8PPR - chains F and G of the 8 polymer chains in the assembly; structure by electron microscopy, 3.00 A resolution.

Chain F:
Name: Kinetochore protein Spc24
Source organism: Homo sapiens
UniProt: Q8NBT2 (SPC24_HUMAN); numbering as in UniProt (aligned over 1-197)
Amino-acid sequence (197 residues; row label = number of the first residue in the row):
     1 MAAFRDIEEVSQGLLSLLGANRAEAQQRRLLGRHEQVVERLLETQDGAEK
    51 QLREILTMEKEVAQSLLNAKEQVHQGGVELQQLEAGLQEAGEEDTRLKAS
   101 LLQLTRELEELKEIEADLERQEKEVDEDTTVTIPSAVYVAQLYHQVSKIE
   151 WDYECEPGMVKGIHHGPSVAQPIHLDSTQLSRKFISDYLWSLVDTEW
Disordered / not traced: 1-85
UniProt features mapped onto this chain:
  - modified residue: Ser11 (Phosphoserine)

Chain G:
Name: Kinetochore protein Spc25
Source organism: Homo sapiens
UniProt: Q9HBM1 (SPC25_HUMAN); residues 1-224 here = UniProt positions 1-224
Amino-acid sequence (224 residues; row label = number of the first residue in the row):
     1 MVEDELALFDKSINEFWNKFKSTDTSCQMAGLRDTYKDSIKAFAEKLSVK
    51 LKEEERMVEMFLEYQNQISRQNKLIQEKKDNLLKLIAEVKGKKQELEVLT
   101 ANIQDLKEEYSRKKETISTANKANAERLKRLQKSADLYKDRLGLEIRKIY
   151 GEKLQFIFTNIDPKNPESPFMFSLHLNEARDYEVSDSAPHLEGLAEFQEN
   201 VRKTNNFSAFLANVRKAFTATVYN
Disordered / not traced: 1-79
UniProt features mapped onto this chain:
  - modified residue: Ser12 (Phosphoserine)

Chain F / chain G interface:
Contacting residue pairs (102; chain F residue first):
  Gly86(F) - Leu82(G)
  Leu87(F) - Leu82(G)  hydrophobic
  Leu87(F) - Leu85(G)  hydrophobic
  Ala90(F) - Leu85(G)  hydrophobic
  Ala90(F) - Ile86(G)  hydrophobic
  Ala90(F) - Val89(G)
  Glu93(F) - Val89(G)
  Glu93(F) - Lys93(G)  salt bridge
  Asp94(F) - Glu88(G)
  Asp94(F) - Val89(G)
  Leu97(F) - Val89(G)
  Leu97(F) - Lys92(G)
  Leu97(F) - Lys93(G)
  Leu97(F) - Leu96(G)  hydrophobic
  Ser100(F) - Leu96(G)
  Leu101(F) - Lys92(G)
  Leu101(F) - Leu96(G)  hydrophobic
  Leu104(F) - Leu96(G)
  Leu104(F) - Leu99(G)  hydrophobic
  Leu104(F) - Thr100(G)
  Glu107(F) - Thr100(G)  hydrogen bond
  Glu107(F) - Ile103(G)
  Glu107(F) - Gln104(G)  hydrogen bond
  Glu107(F) - Lys107(G)  salt bridge
  Leu108(F) - Ile103(G)  hydrophobic
  Leu111(F) - Ile103(G)
  Leu111(F) - Leu106(G)  hydrophobic
  Leu111(F) - Lys107(G)
  Leu111(F) - Tyr110(G)
  Ile114(F) - Tyr110(G)  hydrophobic
  Glu115(F) - Tyr110(G)  hydrogen bond
  Glu115(F) - Lys113(G)  salt bridge
  Leu118(F) - Tyr110(G)
  Leu118(F) - Lys113(G)
  Leu118(F) - Lys114(G)
  Leu118(F) - Ile117(G)
  Gln121(F) - Ile117(G)
  Glu122(F) - Ile117(G)
  Glu124(F) - Asn121(G)
  Val125(F) - Ile117(G)  hydrophobic
  Val125(F) - Asn121(G)
  Asp128(F) - Asn124(G)  hydrogen bond
  Thr129(F) - Asn124(G)  hydrogen bond
  Thr132(F) - Asn124(G)  hydrogen bond
  Thr132(F) - Leu128(G)
  Ile133(F) - Asn124(G)
  Ile133(F) - Arg127(G)
  Ala136(F) - Leu131(G)  hydrophobic
  Val137(F) - Leu131(G)  hydrophobic
  Leu142(F) - Ile146(G)  hydrophobic
  Leu142(F) - Leu154(G)  hydrophobic
  Tyr143(F) - Tyr138(G)  hydrophobic
  Tyr143(F) - Lys139(G)
  Tyr143(F) - Leu142(G)  hydrophobic
  Tyr143(F) - Leu144(G)  hydrogen bond (side chain-backbone)
  Tyr143(F) - Glu145(G)
  Tyr143(F) - Ile146(G)  hydrogen bond (side chain-backbone)
  His144(F) - Tyr138(G)
  Gln145(F) - Phe207(G)
  Gln145(F) - Ser208(G)
  Val146(F) - Ser208(G)
  Val146(F) - Leu211(G)  hydrophobic
  Ser147(F) - Tyr138(G)
  Ser147(F) - Leu142(G)
  Ile149(F) - Tyr138(G)  hydrogen bond (backbone-side chain)
  Trp151(F) - Leu137(G)  hydrophobic
  Trp151(F) - Tyr138(G)
  Trp151(F) - Arg141(G)
  Tyr153(F) - Ser134(G)  hydrogen bond
  Tyr153(F) - Leu137(G)  hydrophobic
  Tyr153(F) - Tyr138(G)
  Met159(F) - Arg141(G)
  Val160(F) - Arg141(G)
  Arg182(F) - Asp140(G)  salt bridge
  Arg182(F) - Gly143(G)
  Arg182(F) - Asn160(G)
  Lys183(F) - Asn160(G)
  Lys183(F) - Ile161(G)  hydrogen bond (side chain-backbone)
  Lys183(F) - Asp162(G)
  Lys183(F) - Pro163(G)
  Ser186(F) - Arg141(G)  hydrogen bond (side chain-backbone)
  Ser186(F) - Leu142(G)  hydrogen bond (side chain-backbone)
  Ser186(F) - Gly143(G)
  Ser186(F) - Asn160(G)
  Asp187(F) - Asn160(G)
  Asp187(F) - Arg215(G)  salt bridge
  Trp190(F) - Leu142(G)  hydrogen bond (side chain-backbone)
  Trp190(F) - Phe158(G)  hydrophobic
  Trp190(F) - Arg215(G)
  Val193(F) - Ser208(G)
  Asp194(F) - Ala209(G)
  Thr195(F) - Ala209(G)
  Thr195(F) - Asn213(G)  hydrogen bond
  Glu196(F) - Asn206(G)
  Glu196(F) - Ala209(G)
  Trp197(F) - Phe197(G)
  Trp197(F) - Asn200(G)
  Trp197(F) - Val201(G)
  Trp197(F) - Thr204(G)
  Trp197(F) - Asn206(G)
  Trp197(F) - Phe210(G)  hydrophobic
  Trp197(F) - Asn213(G)
Interface residues without a listed pair, chain F (53 interface residues in all): Glu119, Val139, Ala140, Lys148, Glu150, Ile185, Leu189
Interface residues without a listed pair, chain G (58 interface residues in all): Ala120, Ala135, Phe156, Glu167, Ala212, Lys216

In short:
53 residues of chain F and 58 residues of chain G are in contact; the contacts include 15 hydrogen bonds and 5
salt bridges. Among the polar pairs are Glu93(F)-Lys93(G), Glu107(F)-Lys107(G) and Glu115(F)-Lys113(G).
Here chain F is Kinetochore protein Spc24 and chain G is Kinetochore protein Spc25, both from Homo sapiens.
Entry 8PPR (Structure of the human outer kinetochore KMN network complex) was determined by electron
microscopy.
